Entry 8C86 (X-ray diffraction, 1.10 A resolution); this record covers chains B and A.

== Chain B (and A) ==
Protein: Transthyretin
From: Homo sapiens
Notes: chain A of this document is another copy of the same molecule, construct and numbering; everything in this record applies to it too
UniProtKB: P02766 (TTHY_HUMAN); residues 1-127 here correspond to UniProt positions 21-147 (UniProt number = residue number + 20)
Chain sequence (127 residues; row label = number of the first residue in the row):
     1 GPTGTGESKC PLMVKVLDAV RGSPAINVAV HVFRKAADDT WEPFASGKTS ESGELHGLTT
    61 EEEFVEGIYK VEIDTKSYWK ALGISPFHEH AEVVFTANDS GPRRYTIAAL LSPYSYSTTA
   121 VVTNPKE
Not modelled in the structure: 1-9, 126-127
Residues lining bound ligands: TQ0 ((2,4-dimethylphenyl)-(3-methoxy-5-nitro-4-oxidanyl-phenyl)methanone): K15, L17, T106, A108, A109, L110, S117, T118, T119, V121
UniProt features mapped onto this chain:
  - binding site (L-thyroxine): K15, E54, S117
  - modified residue: C10 (Sulfocysteine), E42 (4-carboxyglutamate), S52 (Phosphoserine)
  - glycosylation: N98 (N-linked (GlcNAc...) asparagine)
From the paper describing this entry:
  - binding site for TQ0: K15, L17, T106, A108, A109, L110, S117, T119
  - contacts within the chain: K15-E54

== Chain B / chain A interface ==
Contacting residue pairs - 42 pairs, chain B then chain A:
  I68(B) - E89(A)
  K76(B) - T96(A)
  F87(B) - F95(A)  hydrophobic
  F87(B) - T96(A)  hydrogen bond (backbone-backbone)
  F87(B) - Y105(A)  hydrophobic
  F87(B) - I107(A)  hydrophobic
  F87(B) - A120(A)  hydrophobic
  H88(B) - V93(A)
  H88(B) - V94(A)
  E89(B) - I68(A)
  E89(B) - V94(A)  hydrogen bond (backbone-backbone)
  E89(B) - T96(A)  hydrogen bond
  H90(B) - V94(A)
  E92(B) - E92(A)
  E92(B) - V94(A)
  E92(B) - Y116(A)  hydrogen bond (backbone-side chain)
  V93(B) - H88(A)
  V94(B) - H88(A)
  V94(B) - E89(A)  hydrogen bond (backbone-backbone)
  V94(B) - H90(A)
  V94(B) - E92(A)
  F95(B) - F87(A)  hydrophobic
  T96(B) - E89(A)  hydrogen bond
  Y105(B) - F87(A)  hydrophobic
  I107(B) - F87(A)  hydrophobic
  Y114(B) - T119(A)  hydrogen bond (backbone-side chain)
  Y114(B) - A120(A)  hydrogen bond (backbone-backbone)
  S115(B) - T118(A)  hydrogen bond (side chain-backbone)
  S115(B) - T119(A)
  Y116(B) - E92(A)  hydrogen bond (side chain-backbone)
  Y116(B) - S117(A)
  Y116(B) - T118(A)  hydrogen bond (backbone-backbone)
  S117(B) - Y116(A)
  S117(B) - S117(A)  hydrogen bond
  T118(B) - S115(A)  hydrogen bond (backbone-side chain)
  T118(B) - Y116(A)  hydrogen bond (backbone-backbone)
  T119(B) - Y114(A)  hydrogen bond (side chain-backbone)
  T119(B) - S115(A)
  A120(B) - F87(A)  hydrophobic
  A120(B) - Y114(A)  hydrogen bond (backbone-backbone)
  V122(B) - F87(A)  hydrophobic
  V122(B) - Y114(A)  hydrophobic
Other interface residues (no listed pair), chain B (22 interface residues in all): K70
Other interface residues (no listed pair), chain A (21 interface residues in all): K76, V122

== Overview ==
The interface between chain B and chain A involves 22 residues on one side and 21 on the other, with 16
hydrogen bonds. Among the polar pairs are E89(B)-T96(A), E92(B)-Y116(A) and Y114(B)-T119(A). From the paper: a
binding site for TQ0 at K15(B), L17(B) and T106(B) among others; contacts within the chain involving E54(B)
and K15(B).
Both chains are Transthyretin (Homo sapiens). Entry 8C86 (Crystal structure of human transthyretin in complex
with 3-O-methyltolcapone analogue 2) was determined by X-ray diffraction, deposited together with 8C85.
